PDB entry 6AAX | X-ray diffraction, 2.99 A resolution | chains A and B

[Chain A]
Protein: Dimethyladenosine transferase 1, mitochondrial
Source organism: Homo sapiens
Notes: EC 2.1.1.-
UniProt: Q8WVM0 (TFB1M_HUMAN); residues 28-346 here = UniProt positions 28-346
Chain sequence (319 residues; row label = number of the first residue in the row):
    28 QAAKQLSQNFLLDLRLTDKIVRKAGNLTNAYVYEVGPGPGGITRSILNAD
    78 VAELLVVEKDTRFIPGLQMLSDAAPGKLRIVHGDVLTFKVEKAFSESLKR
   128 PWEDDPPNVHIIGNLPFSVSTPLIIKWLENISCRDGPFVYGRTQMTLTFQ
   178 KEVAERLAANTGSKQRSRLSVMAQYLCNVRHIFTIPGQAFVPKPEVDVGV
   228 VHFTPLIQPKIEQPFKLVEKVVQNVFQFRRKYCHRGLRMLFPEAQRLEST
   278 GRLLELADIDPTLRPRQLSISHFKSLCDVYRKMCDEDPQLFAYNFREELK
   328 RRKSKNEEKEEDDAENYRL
Disordered / not traced: 28-34, 325-346
UniProt features mapped onto this chain:
  - binding site (S-adenosyl-L-methionine): Leu38, Gly63, Glu85, Lys86, Asp111, Val112, Asn141
Small-molecule neighbours: S-adenosylmethionine (SAM): Asn36, Phe37, Leu38, Gly63, Pro64, Gly65, Pro66, Ile69, Val84, Glu85, Lys86, Asp87, Phe90, Gly110, Asp111, Val112, Leu113, Asn141, Leu142, Pro143, Val146
What the authors report for this chain:
  - binding site for S-adenosylmethionine: Glu85, Lys86, Asp111, Val112, Asn141, Leu142, Val146
  - binding site for the 28-nt RNA strand (chain B): Asn36, Asn141, Phe144, Ile152, Arg195, Met199, Val225, Glu246, Arg256
  - mutagenesis - Q35A, N36A, P143A/F144A/S145A, F144A, I152A, R195A, V225A, E246A: unchanged binding to the 28-nt RNA strand (chain B)
  - mutagenesis - Q177A, E179A: increased binding to the 28-nt RNA strand (chain B)
  - mutagenesis - E85A, K86A, D111A, V112A, R183E/R256E/R257E: decreased catalytic activity with the 28-nt RNA strand (chain B)

[Chain B]
Molecule: 28-nt RNA strand
Source organism: Homo sapiens
Sequence (28 nucleotides; row label = number of the first residue in the row):
   922 GGUAAGUGUACUGGAAAGUGCACUUGCC

[How chain A and chain B interact]
Contacting residue pairs (31; chain A residue first):
  Asn36(A) - A937(B)  hydrogen bond to the sugar
  Asn141(A) - A937(B)  hydrogen bond to the base
  Leu142(A) - A937(B)  hydrogen bond to the base
  Pro143(A) - A937(B)  base contact
  Phe144(A) - A936(B)  phosphate contact
  Phe144(A) - A937(B)  stacking on the base
  Ser145(A) - A936(B)  phosphate contact
  Ile152(A) - G934(B)  base contact
  Gln177(A) - A936(B)  hydrogen bond to the sugar
  Gln177(A) - A937(B)  sugar contact
  Gln177(A) - A938(B)  hydrogen bond to the base
  Glu179(A) - A936(B)  base contact
  Val180(A) - A936(B)  base contact
  Arg183(A) - U933(B)  salt bridge to the phosphate
  Arg183(A) - G934(B)  salt bridge to the phosphate
  Arg183(A) - A936(B)  base contact
  Ser194(A) - G934(B)  phosphate contact
  Arg195(A) - G934(B)  salt bridge to the phosphate
  Leu196(A) - G934(B)  sugar contact
  Met199(A) - G934(B)  base contact
  Phe217(A) - A937(B)  base contact
  Pro221(A) - A937(B)  phosphate contact
  Pro221(A) - A938(B)  phosphate contact
  Glu222(A) - A938(B)  hydrogen bond to the phosphate
  Val223(A) - A937(B)  sugar contact
  Val223(A) - A938(B)  base contact
  Val225(A) - A937(B)  base contact
  Glu246(A) - G934(B)  hydrogen bond to the base
  Arg256(A) - U933(B)  salt bridge to the phosphate
  Arg257(A) - A931(B)  hydrogen bond to the phosphate
  Arg257(A) - C932(B)  salt bridge to the phosphate
Also at the interface, not in a pair above, chain A (27 interface residues in all): Thr148, Gln192, Phe253, Arg293

[In short]
27 residues of chain A and 7 residues of chain B are in contact, with 8 hydrogen bonds, 5 salt bridges and 1
aromatic stacking contact. Among the polar pairs are Asn141(A)-A937(B), Leu142(A)-A937(B) and
Gln177(A)-A938(B). The paper reports a binding site for the 28-nt RNA strand (chain B) at Asn36(A), Asn141(A)
and Phe144(A) among others; E85A, K86A and D111A of chain A, among others, reduce catalytic activity with the
28-nt RNA strand (chain B); 15 substitutions were tested in all.
Here chain A is Dimethyladenosine transferase 1, mitochondrial and chain B is a 28-nt RNA strand, both from
Homo sapiens. Entry 6AAX (Crystal structure of TFB1M and h45 with SAM in homo sapiens) was determined by X-ray
diffraction (same publication as 6AJK).
